PDB entry 8E8Y | electron microscopy, 2.50 A resolution | chains 1 and 2 of the 6 polymer chains in the assembly

== Chain 1 ==
Protein: Capsid protein VP1
From: Human poliovirus 2 strain Sabin
Reference sequence: Q8B3S1 (Q8B3S1_9ENTO); residues 25-301 here correspond to UniProt positions 603-879 (UniProt number = residue number + 578)
Sequence (277 residues; numbered 25 to 301; the number before each row is that of its first residue):
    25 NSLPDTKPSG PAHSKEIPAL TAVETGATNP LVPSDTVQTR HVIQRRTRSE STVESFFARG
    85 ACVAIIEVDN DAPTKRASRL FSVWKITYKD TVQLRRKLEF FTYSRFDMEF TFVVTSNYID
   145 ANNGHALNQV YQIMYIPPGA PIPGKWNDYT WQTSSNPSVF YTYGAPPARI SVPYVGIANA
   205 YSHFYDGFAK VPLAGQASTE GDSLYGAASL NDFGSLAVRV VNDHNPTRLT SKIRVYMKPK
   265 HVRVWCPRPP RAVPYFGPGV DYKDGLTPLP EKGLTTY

== Chain 2 ==
Protein: Capsid protein VP2
From: Human poliovirus 2 strain Sabin
Reference sequence: Q8B3S1 (Q8B3S1_9ENTO); residues 10-271 here correspond to UniProt positions 79-340 (UniProt number = residue number + 69)
Sequence (262 residues; numbered 10 to 271; the number before each row is that of its first residue):
    10 SVRVMQLTLG NSTITTQEAA NSVVAYGRWP EYIRDTEANP VDQPTEPDVA ACRFYTLDTV
    70 TWRKESRGWW WKLPDALKDM GLFGQNMFYH YLGRAGYTVH VQCNASKFHQ GALGVFAVPE
   130 MCLAGDSTTH MFTKYENANP GEKGGEFKGS FTLDTNATNP ARNFCPVDYL FGSGVLVGNA
   190 FVYPHQIINL RTNNCATLVL PYVNSLSIDS MTKHNNWGIA ILPLAPLDFA TESSTEIPIT
   250 LTIAPMCCEF NGLRNITVPR TQ
Differences from the reference sequence: conflict V11 (Asp80 in Q8B3S1)

== Interface between chain 1 and chain 2 ==
Residue-residue contacts (101; chain 1 residue first):
  V47(1) - I196(2)
  E48(1) - Q195(2)
  E48(1) - I196(2)  hydrogen bond (backbone-backbone)
  E48(1) - N198(2)  hydrogen bond
  E48(1) - T201(2)  hydrogen bond
  E48(1) - N202(2)
  T49(1) - A29(2)
  T49(1) - V32(2)
  T49(1) - Q195(2)  hydrogen bond (backbone-side chain)
  G50(1) - H194(2)
  T126(1) - E129(2)
  Y127(1) - E129(2)  hydrogen bond
  Y127(1) - V212(2)  hydrophobic
  Y127(1) - N213(2)
  Y127(1) - S214(2)
  A202(1) - S214(2)
  A202(1) - L215(2)  hydrophobic
  N203(1) - S214(2)  hydrogen bond (backbone-backbone)
  N203(1) - L215(2)
  N203(1) - S216(2)
  A204(1) - S214(2)
  F208(1) - E129(2)
  Y209(1) - E129(2)
  Y209(1) - C131(2)
  Y209(1) - H223(2)
  D210(1) - K81(2)  salt bridge
  D210(1) - E129(2)  hydrogen bond (backbone-side chain)
  D210(1) - M130(2)
  D210(1) - C131(2)
  D210(1) - H223(2)
  D210(1) - N224(2)  hydrogen bond (backbone-backbone)
  G211(1) - K222(2)
  F212(1) - T142(2)
  F212(1) - K143(2)
  F212(1) - Y144(2)  hydrophobic
  F212(1) - A147(2)  hydrophobic
  F212(1) - N148(2)
  F212(1) - K222(2)  hydrogen bond (backbone-backbone)
  A213(1) - K222(2)  hydrogen bond (backbone-side chain)
  V215(1) - Y144(2)
  V215(1) - T221(2)
  V215(1) - K222(2)
  P216(1) - Y144(2)
  P216(1) - P268(2)
  P216(1) - R269(2)  hydrogen bond (backbone-backbone)
  L217(1) - T266(2)
  L217(1) - V267(2)
  L217(1) - R269(2)
  A218(1) - V267(2)  hydrogen bond (backbone-backbone)
  A218(1) - R269(2)
  Q220(1) - R269(2)
  A221(1) - R269(2)  hydrogen bond (backbone-side chain)
  E224(1) - R269(2)  hydrogen bond (backbone-side chain)
  D226(1) - R269(2)  salt bridge
  L228(1) - M140(2)
  Y229(1) - K81(2)  hydrogen bond
  Y229(1) - M130(2)
  Y229(1) - C131(2)
  Y229(1) - L132(2)
  Y229(1) - M140(2)  hydrogen bond (backbone-backbone)
  Y229(1) - T142(2)
  Y229(1) - F173(2)
  G230(1) - M140(2)
  C270(1) - V212(2)  hydrophobic
  P271(1) - V191(2)  hydrophobic
  P271(1) - Y192(2)
  R272(1) - V127(2)
  R272(1) - P128(2)  hydrogen bond (side chain-backbone)
  R272(1) - E129(2)  hydrogen bond (side chain-backbone)
  R272(1) - V191(2)
  R272(1) - Y192(2)  hydrogen bond
  P273(1) - V184(2)
  P273(1) - N188(2)
  P273(1) - V191(2)
  P273(1) - Y192(2)
  P274(1) - V184(2)
  R275(1) - S182(2)  hydrogen bond (side chain-backbone)
  R275(1) - G183(2)
  A276(1) - G183(2)  hydrogen bond (backbone-backbone)
  A276(1) - L185(2)  hydrophobic
  V277(1) - L179(2)  hydrophobic
  V277(1) - G183(2)
  F280(1) - T137(2)
  F280(1) - H139(2)
  G281(1) - H139(2)
  P282(1) - H139(2)
  P282(1) - M140(2)
  G283(1) - M140(2)
  V284(1) - C131(2)  hydrophobic
  V284(1) - L132(2)
  V284(1) - A133(2)
  D285(1) - A133(2)
  D285(1) - G134(2)  hydrogen bond (side chain-backbone)
  D285(1) - H139(2)
  D285(1) - M140(2)  hydrogen bond (side chain-backbone)
  Y286(1) - A133(2)  hydrophobic
  Y286(1) - F160(2)
  Y286(1) - C174(2)  hydrogen bond (side chain-backbone)
  Y286(1) - V176(2)  hydrogen bond (side chain-backbone)
  L290(1) - L179(2)  hydrophobic
  T291(1) - Y178(2)
Also at the interface, not in a pair above, chain 1 (48 interface residues in all): S206, K214, S222, A231, K287
Also at the interface, not in a pair above, chain 2 (58 interface residues in all): N30, Y35, S136, T138, R171, P175, A189
From the paper, about this interface:
  - epitope / paratope residues, chain 1: L228(1)

== Overview ==
The interface between chain 1 and chain 2 involves 48 residues on one side and 58 on the other; the contacts
include 25 hydrogen bonds and 2 salt bridges. Polar contacts include D210(1)-K81(2), D226(1)-R269(2) and
E48(1)-N198(2). The paper reports the epitope/paratope residue L228(1).
Chain 1 is Capsid protein VP1 and chain 2 is Capsid protein VP2, both from Human poliovirus 2 strain Sabin;
the structure, 9H2 Fab-Sabin poliovirus 2 complex, was determined by electron microscopy (same publication as
8E8L, 8E8R, 8E8S, 8E8X and 8E8Z).
